PDB entry 5NC5 | X-ray diffraction, 3.20 A resolution | chains B and D of the 8 polymer chains in the assembly

# Chain B
Protein: Multidrug efflux pump subunit AcrB
Organism: Escherichia coli K-12
UniProt: P31224 (ACRB_ECOLI); residue numbers follow UniProt; this construct covers 1-1049
Chain sequence (1049 residues; each row starts with the number of its first residue):
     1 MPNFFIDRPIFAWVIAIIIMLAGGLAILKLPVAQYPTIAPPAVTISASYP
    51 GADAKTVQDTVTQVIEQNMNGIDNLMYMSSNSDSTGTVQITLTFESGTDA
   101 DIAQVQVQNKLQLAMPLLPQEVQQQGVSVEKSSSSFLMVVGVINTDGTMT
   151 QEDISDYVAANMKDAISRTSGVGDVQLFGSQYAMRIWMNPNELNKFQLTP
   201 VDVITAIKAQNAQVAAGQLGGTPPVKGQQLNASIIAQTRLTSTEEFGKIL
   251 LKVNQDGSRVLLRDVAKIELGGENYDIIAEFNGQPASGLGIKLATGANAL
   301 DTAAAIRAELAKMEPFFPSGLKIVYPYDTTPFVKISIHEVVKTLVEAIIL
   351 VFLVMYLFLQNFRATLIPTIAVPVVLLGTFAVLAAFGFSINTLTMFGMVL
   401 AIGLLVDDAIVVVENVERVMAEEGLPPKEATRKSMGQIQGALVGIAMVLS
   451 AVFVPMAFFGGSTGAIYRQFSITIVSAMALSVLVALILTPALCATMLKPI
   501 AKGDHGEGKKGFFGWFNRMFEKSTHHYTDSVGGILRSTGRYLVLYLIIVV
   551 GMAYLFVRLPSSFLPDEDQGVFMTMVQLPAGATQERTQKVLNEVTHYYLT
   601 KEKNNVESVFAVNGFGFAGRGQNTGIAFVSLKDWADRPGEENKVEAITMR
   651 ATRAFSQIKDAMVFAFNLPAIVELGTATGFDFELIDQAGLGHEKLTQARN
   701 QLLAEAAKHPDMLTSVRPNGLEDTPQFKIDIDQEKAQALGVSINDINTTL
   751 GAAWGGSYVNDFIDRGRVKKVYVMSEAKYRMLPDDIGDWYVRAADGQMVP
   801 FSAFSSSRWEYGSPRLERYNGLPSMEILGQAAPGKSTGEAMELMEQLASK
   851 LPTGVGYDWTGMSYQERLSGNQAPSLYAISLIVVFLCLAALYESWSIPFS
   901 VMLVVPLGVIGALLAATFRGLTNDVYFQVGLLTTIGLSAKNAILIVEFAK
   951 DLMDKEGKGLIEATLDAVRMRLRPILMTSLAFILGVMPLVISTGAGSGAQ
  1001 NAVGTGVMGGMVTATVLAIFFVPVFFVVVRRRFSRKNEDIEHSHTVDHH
Unresolved in the structure: 1034-1049
Small-molecule neighbours: puromycin (PUY): Ser134, Phe136, Val139, Phe178, Tyr327, Met573, Phe615, Phe617, Phe628, Phe664, Phe666, Leu668, Pro669, Val672

# Chain D
Protein: DARPin
Organism: Escherichia coli
Notes: antibody fragment or engineered binder
Chain sequence (169 residues; each row starts with the number of its first residue):
     1 MRGSHHHHHHGSDLGKKLLEAARAGRDDEVRILMANGADVNAADVVGWTP
    51 LHLAAYWGHLEIVEVLLKNGADVNAYDTLGSTPLHLAAHFGHLEIVEVLL
   101 KNGADVNAKDDNGITPLHLAANRGHLEIVEVLLKYGADVNAQDKFGKTAF
   151 DISINNGNEDLAEILQKLN
Unresolved in the structure: 1-10, 167-169

# Interface between chain B and chain D
Contacting residue pairs (26):
  Glu722(B) with Arg23(D)
  Asp723(B) with Arg23(D), hydrogen bond (backbone-side chain)
  Phe727(B) with Leu79(D), hydrophobic
  Asp732(B) with Phe145(D)
  Glu734(B) with Lys147(D), salt bridge
  Ser802(B) with Lys144(D), hydrogen bond (backbone-side chain)
  Ala803(B) with Phe145(D)
  Ser805(B) with Lys144(D), hydrogen bond (backbone-side chain); Phe145(D)
  Ser806(B) with Asn112(D)
  Ser807(B) with Leu79(D); Asn112(D), hydrogen bond (backbone-side chain)
  Arg808(B) with Leu79(D); His89(D)
  Trp809(B) with Val46(D); Trp48(D); Asp77(D); Thr78(D), hydrogen bond; Leu79(D)
  Glu810(B) with Tyr56(D)
  Tyr811(B) with Arg23(D); Asp44(D), hydrogen bond; Trp48(D), hydrophobic; Leu53(D); Tyr56(D), hydrogen bond (backbone-side chain); Trp57(D), hydrophobic
Other interface residues (no listed pair), chain B (17 interface residues in all): Pro725, Pro783, Phe804
Other interface residues (no listed pair), chain D (16 interface residues in all): Arg123

# In short
Chain B and chain D form an interface of 17 and 16 residues respectively; the contacts include 7 hydrogen
bonds and 1 salt bridge. Polar pairs include Glu734(B)-Lys147(D), Asp723(B)-Arg23(D) and Ser802(B)-Lys144(D).
Chain B binds puromycin.
Chain B is Multidrug efflux pump subunit AcrB (Escherichia coli K-12) and chain D is DARPin (Escherichia
coli); the structure, Crystal structure of AcrBZ in complex with antibiotic puromycin, was determined by X-ray
diffraction (same publication as 5O66, 5NG5 and 5V5S).
